PDB entry 3TWF | X-ray diffraction, 1.54 A resolution | chains A and B

== Chain A (and B) ==
Molecule: alpha4F3a
Notes: chain B of this document is another copy of the same molecule, construct and numbering; everything in this record applies to it too
Chain sequence (27 residues; numbered 1 to 27; the number before each row is that of its first residue):
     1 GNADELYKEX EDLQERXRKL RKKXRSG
Unresolved in the structure: 26-27 (chain B: 27)
Modified / non-standard residues: 6FL (5,5,5,5',5',5'-hexafluoro-L-leucine) at position 10; 6FL (5,5,5,5',5',5'-hexafluoro-L-leucine) at position 17; 6FL (5,5,5,5',5',5'-hexafluoro-L-leucine) at position 24
Ligand contacts: acetyl group (ACE): Gly1, Asn2, Glu5
From the paper describing this entry:
  - conformationally variable residues: Leu13

== Interface between chain A and chain B ==
Residue-residue contacts - 27 pairs, chain A then chain B:
  Ala3(A) with 6FL_24(B)
  Leu6(A) with 6FL_24(B)
  Tyr7(A) with Arg21(B), hydrogen bond; 6FL_24(B)
  6FL_10(A) with 6FL_17(B); Leu20(B); Arg21(B); 6FL_24(B)
  Glu11(A) with Arg21(B)
  Leu13(A) with 6FL_17(B)
  Gln14(A) with Gln14(B); 6FL_17(B); Arg18(B); Arg21(B), hydrogen bond
  6FL_17(A) with 6FL_10(B); Leu13(B); Gln14(B); 6FL_17(B)
  Arg18(A) with Gln14(B); Arg18(B)
  Leu20(A) with 6FL_10(B)
  Arg21(A) with Tyr7(B); 6FL_10(B); Glu11(B), salt bridge
  6FL_24(A) with Ala3(B); Leu6(B); 6FL_10(B)
Interface features reported in the paper:
  - interface residues, chain A: Leu13(A)

== Summary ==
The chain A/chain B interface involves 12 residues from each chain; the contacts include 2 hydrogen bonds and
1 salt bridge. Among the polar pairs are Arg21(A)-Glu11(B), Tyr7(A)-Arg21(B) and Gln14(A)-Arg21(B). Chain A
binds acetyl group. The paper reports the interface residue Leu13(A); conformational variability at Leu13(A).
Both chains are alpha4F3a. Entry 3TWF (Crystal structure of the de novo designed fluorinated peptide
alpha4F3a) was determined by X-ray diffraction, deposited together with 3TWE and 3TWG.
